Entry 5H0R (electron microscopy, 3.90 A resolution); this record covers chains F and I of the 3 polymer chains in the assembly.

== Chain F ==
Name: RNA-dependent RNA polymerase
Source organism: Bombyx mori cytoplasmic polyhedrosis virus
UniProtKB: A0A0S1LIW6 (A0A0S1LIW6_CPVBM); residue numbers follow UniProt; this construct covers 1-1225
Amino-acid sequence (1225 residues; numbered 1 to 1225; the number before each row is that of its first residue):
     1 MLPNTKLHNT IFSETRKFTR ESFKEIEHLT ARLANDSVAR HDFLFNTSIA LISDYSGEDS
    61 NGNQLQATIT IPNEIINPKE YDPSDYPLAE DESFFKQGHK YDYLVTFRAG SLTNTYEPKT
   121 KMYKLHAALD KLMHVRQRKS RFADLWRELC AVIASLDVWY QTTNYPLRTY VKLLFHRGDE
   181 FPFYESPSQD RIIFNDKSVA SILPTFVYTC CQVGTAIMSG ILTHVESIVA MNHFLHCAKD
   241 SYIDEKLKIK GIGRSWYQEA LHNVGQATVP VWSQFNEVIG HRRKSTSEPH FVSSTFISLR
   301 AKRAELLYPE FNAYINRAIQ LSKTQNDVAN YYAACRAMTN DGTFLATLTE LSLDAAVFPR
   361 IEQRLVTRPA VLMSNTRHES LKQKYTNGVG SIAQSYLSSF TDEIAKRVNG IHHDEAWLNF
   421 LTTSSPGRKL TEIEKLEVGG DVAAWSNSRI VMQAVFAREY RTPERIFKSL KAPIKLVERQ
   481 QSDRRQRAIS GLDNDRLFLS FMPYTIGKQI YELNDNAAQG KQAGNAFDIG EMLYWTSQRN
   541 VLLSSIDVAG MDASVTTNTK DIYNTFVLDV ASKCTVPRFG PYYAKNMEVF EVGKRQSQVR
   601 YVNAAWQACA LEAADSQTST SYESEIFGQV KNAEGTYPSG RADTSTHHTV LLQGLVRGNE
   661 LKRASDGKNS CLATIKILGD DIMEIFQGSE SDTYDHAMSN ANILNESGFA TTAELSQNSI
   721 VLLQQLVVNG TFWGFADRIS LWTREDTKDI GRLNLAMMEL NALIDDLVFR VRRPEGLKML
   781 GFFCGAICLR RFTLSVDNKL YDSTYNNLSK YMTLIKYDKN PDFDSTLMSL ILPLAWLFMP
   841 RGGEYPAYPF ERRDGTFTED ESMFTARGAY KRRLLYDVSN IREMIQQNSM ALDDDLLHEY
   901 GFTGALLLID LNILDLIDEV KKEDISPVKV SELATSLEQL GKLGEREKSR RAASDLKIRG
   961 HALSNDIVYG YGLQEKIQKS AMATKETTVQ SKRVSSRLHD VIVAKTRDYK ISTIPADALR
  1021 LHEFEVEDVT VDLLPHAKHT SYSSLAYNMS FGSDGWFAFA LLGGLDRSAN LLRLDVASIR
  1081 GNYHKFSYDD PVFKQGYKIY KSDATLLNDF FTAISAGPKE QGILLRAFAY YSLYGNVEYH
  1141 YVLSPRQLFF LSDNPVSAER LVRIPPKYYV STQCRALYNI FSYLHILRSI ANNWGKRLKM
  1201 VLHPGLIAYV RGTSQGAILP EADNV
Disordered / not traced: 1-6, 425-449, 984-991, 1223-1225

== Chain I ==
Molecule: 42-nt RNA strand
Sequence (42 nucleotides; row label = number of the first residue in the row):
     1 UUUUUUUUUU UUUUUUUUUU UUUUUUUUUU UUUUUUUUUU UU

== How chain F and chain I interact ==
Pairs across the interface - 9 pairs, chain F then chain I:
  Arg-993(F) / U18(I)  sugar contact
  Ser-995(F) / U19(I)  hydrogen bond to the phosphate
  Ser-995(F) / U20(I)  hydrogen bond to the phosphate
  Ser-996(F) / U20(I)  phosphate contact
  Arg-997(F) / U20(I)  salt bridge to the phosphate
  Arg-997(F) / U21(I)  salt bridge to the phosphate
  Lys-1098(F) / U25(I)  sugar contact
  Lys-1101(F) / U26(I)  salt bridge to the phosphate
  Lys-1101(F) / U27(I)  salt bridge to the phosphate
Other interface residues (no listed pair), chain F (7 interface residues in all): Lys-992

== Overview ==
Chain F and chain I each contribute 7 residues to their interface, with 2 hydrogen bonds and 4 salt bridges.
Polar contacts include Ser-995(F)/U19(I), Ser-995(F)/U20(I) and Arg-997(F)/U20(I).
Here chain F is RNA-dependent RNA polymerase (Bombyx mori cytoplasmic polyhedrosis virus) and chain I is a
42-nt RNA strand. Entry 5H0R (RNA dependent RNA polymerase ,vp4,dsRNA) was determined by electron microscopy
(same publication as 5H0S).
